PDB entry 1FUY | X-ray diffraction, 2.25 A resolution | chains A and B

Chain A:
Name: Tryptophan synthase alpha chain
From: Salmonella typhimurium
Notes: EC 4.2.1.20
UniProt: P00929 (TRPA_SALTY); numbering as in UniProt (aligned over 1-268)
Chain sequence (268 residues; numbered 1 to 268; the number before each row is that of its first residue):
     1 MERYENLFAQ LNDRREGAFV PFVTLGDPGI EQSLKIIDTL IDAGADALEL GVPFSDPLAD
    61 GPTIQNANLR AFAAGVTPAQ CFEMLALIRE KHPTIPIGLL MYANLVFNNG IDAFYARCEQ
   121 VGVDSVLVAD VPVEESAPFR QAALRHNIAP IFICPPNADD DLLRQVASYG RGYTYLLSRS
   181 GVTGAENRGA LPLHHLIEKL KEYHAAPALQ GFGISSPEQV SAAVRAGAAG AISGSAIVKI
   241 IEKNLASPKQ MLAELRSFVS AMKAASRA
Not modelled in the structure: 188-192, 268
Small-molecule neighbours: 5-fluoroindole propanol phosphate (FIP): F22, A59, D60, I64, L100, Y102, A129, I153, Y175, R179, T183, G184, A185, F212, G213, I214, I232, S233, G234, S235
Curated features (UniProtKB/Swiss-Prot):
  - active site (Proton acceptor): E49, D60

Chain B:
Name: Tryptophan synthase beta chain
From: Salmonella typhimurium
Notes: EC 4.2.1.20
UniProt: P0A2K1 (TRPB_SALTY); residues 2-397 here correspond to UniProt positions 1-396 (UniProt number = residue number - 1)
Chain sequence (396 residues; row label = number of the first residue in the row):
     2 TTLLNPYFGE FGGMYVPQIL MPALNQLEEA FVSAQKDPEF QAQFADLLKN YAGRPTALTK
    62 CQNITAGTRT TLYLKREDLL HGGAHKTNQV LGQALLAKRM GKSEIIAETG AGQHGVASAL
   122 ASALLGLKCR IYMGAKDVER QSPNVFRMRL MGAEVIPVHS GSATLKDLWN EALRDWSGSY
   182 ETAHYMLGTA AGPHPYPTIV REFQRMIGEE TKAQILDKEG RLPDAVIACV GGGSNAIGMF
   242 ADFINDTSVG LIGVEPGGHG IETGEHGAPL KHGRVGIYFG MKAPMMQTAD GQIEESYSIS
   302 AGLDFPSVGP QHAYLNSIGR ADYVSITDDE ALEAFKTLCR HEGIIPALES SHALAHALKM
   362 MREQPEKEQL LVVNLSGRGD KDIFTVHDIL KARGEI
Not modelled in the structure: 395-397
Differences from the reference sequence: cloning artifact (34); engineered mutation L169 (Ala168 in P0A2K1), W170 (Cys169 in P0A2K1)
Glycans and other covalent adducts: pyridoxal phosphate (PLP) linked to K87
Bound ions: Na+: G232, F306, S308
Small-molecule neighbours: pyridoxal phosphate (PLP): A85, H86, Q114, G189, T190, C230, V231, G232, G233, G234, S235, N236, A237, G303, L304, A348, E350, S351, S377, G378

Interface between chain A and chain B:
Contacting residue pairs (67; chain A residue first):
  P53(A) with Q293(B), hydrogen bond (backbone-side chain)
  F54(A) with Y279(B), hydrophobic; G292(B); Q293(B)
  S55(A) with Q293(B), hydrogen bond (backbone-side chain); I294(B), hydrogen bond (side chain-backbone)
  D56(A) with K167(B), salt bridge; N171(B), hydrogen bond; Y279(B), hydrogen bond (backbone-side chain); I294(B)
  P57(A) with R175(B), hydrogen bond (backbone-side chain)
  L58(A) with P18(B), hydrophobic; W170(B), hydrophobic; L174(B), hydrophobic; R175(B); Y279(B), hydrophobic
  D60(A) with R175(B), hydrogen bond (backbone-side chain)
  Q65(A) with S161(B); E172(B); R175(B), hydrogen bond
  F72(A) with Q293(B)
  T77(A) with D291(B)
  P78(A) with D291(B)
  A103(A) with I278(B), hydrophobic
  N104(A) with G277(B); I278(B), hydrogen bond (side chain-backbone); Q288(B), hydrogen bond; G292(B), hydrogen bond (side chain-backbone)
  L105(A) with D291(B); G292(B); Q293(B)
  F107(A) with V276(B); I278(B), hydrophobic; K283(B)
  N108(A) with R275(B), hydrogen bond; Q288(B); A290(B), hydrogen bond (side chain-backbone); D291(B); G292(B)
  A129(A) with P18(B)
  D130(A) with Y16(B); V17(B), hydrogen bond (backbone-backbone); P18(B)
  P132(A) with M15(B); V17(B); Q19(B); M22(B), hydrophobic
  V133(A) with Q19(B), hydrogen bond (backbone-side chain)
  E134(A) with Q19(B), hydrogen bond; M22(B)
  E135(A) with Y8(B), hydrogen bond; G14(B); M15(B), hydrogen bond (side chain-backbone); Y16(B)
  P155(A) with Q19(B)
  P156(A) with I20(B)
  N157(A) with I20(B), hydrogen bond (side chain-backbone); P23(B); Y181(B), hydrogen bond
  L162(A) with Q19(B)
  S180(A) with I20(B); S178(B); Y181(B)
  G181(A) with S178(B), hydrogen bond (backbone-backbone); G179(B)
  V182(A) with R175(B); S178(B)
Also at the interface, not in a pair above, chain A (35 interface residues in all): A59, N109, V131, F139, I153, L177
Also at the interface, not in a pair above, chain B (34 interface residues in all): D168, T289

In short:
35 residues of chain A and 34 residues of chain B are in contact, with 21 hydrogen bonds and 1 salt bridge.
Among the polar pairs are D56(A)-K167(B), P53(A)-Q293(B) and S55(A)-Q293(B). Ligands of chain A:
5-fluoroindole propanol phosphate. Covalently linked pyridoxal phosphate: at K87(B).
Chain A is Tryptophan synthase alpha chain and chain B is Tryptophan synthase beta chain, both from Salmonella
typhimurium; the structure, Crystal structure of betaa169l/betac170w double mutant of tryptophan synthase
complexed with 5-fluoro-indole-propanol phosphate, was determined by X-ray diffraction.
